8VH2 - chains B and E of the 12 polymer chains in the assembly; structure by electron microscopy, 4.31 A resolution (low resolution: residue-level contacts below are approximate; hydrogen-bond / salt-bridge calls are withheld).

== Chain B ==
Name: Envelope glycoprotein gp160
From: Human immunodeficiency virus 1
Reference sequence: M4M5H1 (M4M5H1_9HIV1); residues 506-664 here correspond to UniProt positions 489-647 (UniProt number = residue number - 17)
Chain sequence (159 residues; numbered 506 to 664; the number before each row is that of its first residue):
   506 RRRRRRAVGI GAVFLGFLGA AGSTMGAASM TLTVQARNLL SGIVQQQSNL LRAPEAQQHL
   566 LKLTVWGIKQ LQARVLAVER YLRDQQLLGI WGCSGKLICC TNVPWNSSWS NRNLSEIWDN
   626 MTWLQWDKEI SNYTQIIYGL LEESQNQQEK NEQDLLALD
Not modelled in the structure: 506-517, 547-571
Differences from the reference sequence: conflict Arg-506 (Val489 in M4M5H1), Arg-507 (Gly490 in M4M5H1), Arg-509 (Glu492 in M4M5H1), 22 further conflict positions vs the reference (M4M5H1) not listed
Cystine bridges: Cys-598/Cys-604

== Chain E ==
Name: CH505.M5.G458Y SOSIP gp120
From: Human immunodeficiency virus 1
Reference sequence: M4M5H1 (M4M5H1_9HIV1); the construct lacks a stretch of the UniProt sequence and is renumbered around it, so the offset changes along the chain: 34-147 = UniProt 30-143; 157-309 = UniProt 144-296; 312-321 = UniProt 297-306; 322-359 = UniProt 308-345; 1 more segments
Chain sequence (464 residues; each row starts with the number of its first residue; note: 12 numbers in that range are skipped by the numbering (no residue carries them; nothing is unmodelled there)):
    31 AENLWVTVYY GVPVWKEAKT TLFCASDAKA YEKKVHNVWA THACVPTDPN PQEMVLKNVT
    91 ENFNMWKNDM VDQMHEDVIS LWDQSLKPCV KLTPLCVTLN CTNATASNSS IIEGMKN
   157 CSFNITTELR DKREKKNALF YKLDIVQLDG NSSQYRLINC NTSVITQACP KVSFDPIPIH
   217 YCAPAGYAIL KCNNKTFTGT GPCNNVSTVQ CTHGIKPVVS TQLLLNGSLA EGEIIIRSEN
   277 ITKNVKTIIV HLNESVKIEC TRPNNKTRTS IRI
   312 GPGQWFYATG
  321A Q
   322 VIGDIREAYC NINESKWNET LQRVSKKLKE YFPHKNIT
   361 FQPSSGGDLE ITTHSFNCGG EFFYCNTSSL FNRTYMANST DMANSTETNS TRTITIHCRI
   421 KQIINMWQEV GRAMYAPPIA GNITCISNIT GLLLTRDYGK NNTETFRPGG GNMKDNWRSE
   481 LYKYKVVKIE PLGVAPTRCK RRVVG
Not modelled in the structure: 31, 63-70, 399-408, 504-505
Differences from the reference sequence: expression tag (31-33); conflict Leu-34 (Met30 in M4M5H1), Lys-64 (Glu60 in M4M5H1), Lys-279 (Asn266 in M4M5H1), Trp-316 (Ala301 in M4M5H1), Tyr-458 (Gly443 in M4M5H1), Lys-488 (Glu473 in M4M5H1), Ile-489 (Val474 in M4M5H1), Glu-490 (Lys475 in M4M5H1), Arg-498 (Asn483 in M4M5H1), Cys-499 (Ala484 in M4M5H1), Lys-500 (Arg485 in M4M5H1)
Cystine bridges: Cys-119/Cys-205, Cys-126/Cys-196, Cys-131/Cys-157, Cys-218/Cys-247, Cys-228/Cys-239, Cys-296/Cys-331, Cys-378/Cys-445, Cys-385/Cys-418
From the paper describing this entry:
  - mutagenesis - N197D (6-fold): increased binding to CH235 UCA
  - mutagenesis - N197D (9-fold): decreased binding to I60
  - mutagenesis - N386A (2 fold), N386R (2-fold): increased binding to CH235.12 Fab
  - mutagenesis - N386A: unchanged binding to CH235 UCA
  - post-translational modification sites: Asn-197, Asn-386

== Interface between chain B and chain E ==
Residue-residue contacts - 21 pairs, chain B then chain E:
  Gln-658(B) / Tyr-39(E)
  Gln-658(B) / Cys-499(E)
  Asp-659(B) / Cys-499(E)
  Asp-659(B) / Arg-502(E)
  Leu-660(B) / Cys-499(E)
  Leu-660(B) / Lys-500(E)
  Leu-660(B) / Arg-501(E)
  Leu-660(B) / Arg-502(E)
  Leu-661(B) / Cys-499(E)
  Leu-661(B) / Lys-500(E)
  Leu-661(B) / Arg-501(E)
  Ala-662(B) / Cys-499(E)
  Ala-662(B) / Lys-500(E)
  Ala-662(B) / Arg-501(E)
  Leu-663(B) / Asn-33(E)
  Leu-663(B) / Trp-35(E)
  Leu-663(B) / Arg-498(E)
  Leu-663(B) / Lys-500(E)
  Leu-663(B) / Arg-501(E)
  Asp-664(B) / Trp-35(E)
  Asp-664(B) / Lys-500(E)

== Overview ==
Chain B and chain E form an interface of 7 and 8 residues respectively. The paper reports that N386A and N386R
of chain E increase binding to CH235.12 Fab; modification sites Asn-197(E) and Asn-386(E).
Chain B is Envelope glycoprotein gp160 and chain E is CH505.M5.G458Y SOSIP gp120, both from Human
immunodeficiency virus 1; the structure, CH235.12 Fab bound to the HIV-1 CH505.M5 SOSIP, was determined by
electron microscopy (same publication as 8VGV, 8VGW and 8VH3).
